4BGP - chain A; structure by X-ray diffraction, 1.80 A resolution.

[Chain A]
Protein: Nucleoprotein
Organism: La crosse virus
UniProt: P04873 (NCAP_BUNLC); residue numbers follow UniProt; this construct covers 1-235
Amino-acid sequence (236 residues; each row starts with the number of its first residue; numbering starts at 0):
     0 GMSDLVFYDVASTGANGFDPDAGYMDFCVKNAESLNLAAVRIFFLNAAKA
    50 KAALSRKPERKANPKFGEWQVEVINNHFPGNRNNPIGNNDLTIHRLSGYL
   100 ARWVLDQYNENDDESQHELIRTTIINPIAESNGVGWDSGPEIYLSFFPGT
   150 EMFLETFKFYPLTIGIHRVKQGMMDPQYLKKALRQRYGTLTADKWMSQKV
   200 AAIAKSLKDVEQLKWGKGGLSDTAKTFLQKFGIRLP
Disordered / not traced: 10-14, 216, 235
Sequence notes: expression tag (0)
Modified positions: Cys27 (s,s-(2-hydroxyethyl)thiocysteine; CME)
UniProt features mapped onto this chain:
  - binding site (RNA): Phe17, Asp18, Ala47, Lys50, Asn75, His76, Arg81, Arg94, Ile124, Pro126, Glu129, Arg167, Tyr177, Lys179, Lys180, Arg183, Gln184, Arg185
Reported in the primary citation:
  - self-association interface (contacts with another copy of this molecule); pairs are residue here / residue on that copy: Arg40-Asp8 (salt bridge), Leu4, Phe6, Lys64, Leu161, Val168, Leu178, Trp194, Phe226, Leu227, Phe230, Ile232

[Summary]
Curated annotation (UniProt) lists 18 RNA-binding residues. From the paper: a self-association interface
involving Leu4, Phe6 and Arg40 among others.
Chain A is Nucleoprotein (La crosse virus); the structure, Crystal structure of La Crosse virus nucleoprotein,
was determined by X-ray diffraction together with 4BHH from the same study.
